Entry 4QZZ (X-ray diffraction, 2.90 A resolution); this record covers chains E and F of the 28 polymer chains in the assembly.

[Chain E]
Name: Proteasome subunit alpha type-6
From: Saccharomyces cerevisiae
Notes: EC 3.4.25.1
UniProt: P40302 (PSA6_YEAST); residues 0-233 here correspond to UniProt positions 1-234 (UniProt number = residue number + 1)
Chain sequence (234 residues; row label = number of the first residue in the row; numbering starts at 0):
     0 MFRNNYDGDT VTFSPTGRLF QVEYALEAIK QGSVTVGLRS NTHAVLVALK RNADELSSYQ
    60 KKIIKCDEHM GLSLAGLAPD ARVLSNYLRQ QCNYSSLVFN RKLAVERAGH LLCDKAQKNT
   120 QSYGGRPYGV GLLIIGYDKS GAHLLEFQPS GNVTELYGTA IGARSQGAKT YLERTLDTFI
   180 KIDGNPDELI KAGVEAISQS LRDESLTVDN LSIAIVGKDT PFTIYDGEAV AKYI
Not modelled in the structure: 0-2
Curated features (UniProtKB/Swiss-Prot):
  - modified residue: Ser13 (Phosphoserine)
  - cross-link: Lys190 (Glycyl lysine isopeptide (Lys-Gly) (interchain with G-Cter in ubiquitin))

[Chain F]
Name: Probable proteasome subunit alpha type-7
From: Saccharomyces cerevisiae
Notes: EC 3.4.25.1
UniProt: P21242 (PSA7_YEAST); residues -3 to 284 here correspond to UniProt positions 1-288 (UniProt number = residue number + 4)
Chain sequence (288 residues; numbered -3 to 284; the number before each row is that of its first residue; numbers below 1 keep their minus sign (Met-3 is residue -3)):
    -3 MTSIGTGYDL SNSVFSPDGR NFQVEYAVKA VENGTTSIGI KCNDGVVFAV EKLITSKLLV
    57 PQKNVKIQVV DRHIGCVYSG LIPDGRHLVN RGREEAASFK KLYKTPIPIP AFADRLGQYV
   117 QAHTLYNSVR PFGVSTIFGG VDKNGAHLYM LEPSGSYWGY KGAATGKGRQ SAKAELEKLV
   177 DHHPEGLSAR EAVKQAAKII YLAHEDNKEK DFELEISWCS LSETNGLHKF VKGDLLQEAI
   237 DFAQKEINGD DDEDEDDSDN VMSSDDENAP VATNANATTD QEGDIHLE
Not modelled in the structure: -3 to 1, 245-284
Curated features (UniProtKB/Swiss-Prot):
  - modified residue: Thr-2 (N-acetylthreonine)

[How chain E and chain F interact]
Residue-residue contacts (62):
  Asn4(E) - Leu6(F)
  Tyr5(E) - Asp5(F)  hydrogen bond
  Tyr5(E) - Leu6(F)  hydrophobic
  Val10(E) - Gln19(F)
  Val10(E) - Asn123(F)
  Val10(E) - Ser124(F)
  Val10(E) - Val125(F)
  Val10(E) - Arg126(F)
  Thr11(E) - Leu6(F)
  Thr11(E) - Gln19(F)
  Phe12(E) - Gln19(F)
  Phe12(E) - Tyr22(F)  hydrophobic
  Phe12(E) - Ala23(F)  hydrophobic
  Phe12(E) - Arg126(F)
  Phe12(E) - Pro127(F)
  Ser13(E) - Tyr22(F)
  Pro14(E) - Tyr22(F)  hydrophobic
  Pro14(E) - Lys25(F)
  Thr15(E) - Lys25(F)
  Gly16(E) - Tyr22(F)
  Gly16(E) - Lys25(F)
  Gly16(E) - Ala26(F)
  Leu18(E) - Leu77(F)  hydrophobic
  Leu18(E) - Arg126(F)
  His109(E) - Arg82(F)
  Cys112(E) - Arg82(F)
  Asp113(E) - Arg82(F)  salt bridge
  Asp113(E) - Asn86(F)
  Gln116(E) - Pro79(F)
  Gln116(E) - Asp80(F)
  Gln116(E) - His83(F)  hydrogen bond
  Gln116(E) - Arg126(F)
  Thr119(E) - Arg126(F)  hydrogen bond (backbone-side chain)
  Gln120(E) - His119(F)
  Gln120(E) - Val125(F)
  Gln120(E) - Arg126(F)  hydrogen bond (backbone-backbone)
  Gln120(E) - Phe128(F)
  Ser121(E) - Ser124(F)
  Tyr122(E) - Ser124(F)  hydrogen bond (backbone-backbone)
  Ser149(E) - Pro79(F)
  Gly150(E) - Pro79(F)
  Asn151(E) - Ile78(F)
  Asn151(E) - Pro79(F)
  Thr153(E) - Leu55(F)
  Thr153(E) - Asn60(F)
  Glu154(E) - Val56(F)
  Glu154(E) - Lys59(F)
  Glu154(E) - Asn60(F)  hydrogen bond (backbone-side chain)
  Leu155(E) - Leu54(F)
  Leu155(E) - Leu55(F)
  Leu155(E) - Val56(F)
  Tyr156(E) - Leu54(F)  hydrogen bond (backbone-backbone)
  Tyr156(E) - Leu55(F)
  Tyr156(E) - Val56(F)
  Tyr156(E) - Pro57(F)
  Gly157(E) - Leu54(F)
  Lys168(E) - Leu54(F)
  Leu171(E) - Leu54(F)
  Glu172(E) - Ser52(F)  hydrogen bond
  Glu172(E) - Lys53(F)  hydrogen bond (side chain-backbone)
  Glu172(E) - Leu54(F)
  Leu175(E) - Lys53(F)
Also at the interface, not in a pair above, chain E (35 interface residues in all): Thr9, Arg38, Glu105, Val152, Phe178
Also at the interface, not in a pair above, chain F (30 interface residues in all): Gly129

[In short]
The interface between chain E and chain F involves 35 residues on one side and 30 on the other, with 9
hydrogen bonds and 1 salt bridge. Polar pairs include Asp113(E)-Arg82(F), Tyr5(E)-Asp5(F) and
Gln116(E)-His83(F).
Here chain E is Proteasome subunit alpha type-6 and chain F is Probable proteasome subunit alpha type-7, both
from Saccharomyces cerevisiae. Entry 4QZZ (yCP in complex with Omuralide) was determined by X-ray diffraction
(same publication as 4QUX, 4QUY, 4QV0, 4QV1, 4QV3, 4QV4 and 42 further entries).
